PDB entry 6VN7 | electron microscopy, 3.20 A resolution | chains A and B of the 6 polymer chains in the assembly

[Chain A]
Molecule: Guanine nucleotide-binding protein G(s) subunit alpha isoforms short
Source organism: Homo sapiens
UniProtKB: P63092 (GNAS2_HUMAN); residue numbers follow UniProt; this construct covers 1-394
Sequence (394 residues; row label = number of the first residue in the row):
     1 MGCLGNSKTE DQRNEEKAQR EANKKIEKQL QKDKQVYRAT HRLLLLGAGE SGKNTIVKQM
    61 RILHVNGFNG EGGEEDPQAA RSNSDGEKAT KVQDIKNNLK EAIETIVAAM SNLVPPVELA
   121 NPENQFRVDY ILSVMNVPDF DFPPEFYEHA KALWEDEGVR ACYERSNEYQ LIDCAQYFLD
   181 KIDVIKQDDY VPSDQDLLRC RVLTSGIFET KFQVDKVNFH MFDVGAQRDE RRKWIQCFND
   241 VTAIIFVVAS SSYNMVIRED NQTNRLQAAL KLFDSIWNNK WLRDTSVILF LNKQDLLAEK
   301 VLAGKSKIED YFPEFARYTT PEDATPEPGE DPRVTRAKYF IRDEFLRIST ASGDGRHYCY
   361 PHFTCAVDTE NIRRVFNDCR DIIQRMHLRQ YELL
Unresolved in the structure: 1-8, 63-203, 255-260
Construct notes: conflict Asn54 (Ser in P63092), Asp188 (Ala in P63092), Ala226 (Gly in P63092), Ala268 (Glu in P63092), Lys271 (Asn in P63092), Asp274 (Lys in P63092), Lys280 (Arg in P63092), Asp284 (Thr in P63092), Thr285 (Ile in P63092)

[Chain B]
Molecule: Guanine nucleotide-binding protein G(I)/G(S)/G(T) subunit beta-1
Source organism: Homo sapiens
UniProtKB: P62873 (GBB1_HUMAN); numbering as in UniProt (aligned over 2-340)
Sequence (377 residues; row label = number of the first residue in the row; numbers below 1 keep their minus sign (Met-10 is residue -10)):
   -10 MHHHHHHGSL LQSELDQLRQ EAEQLKNQIR DARKACADAT LSQITNNIDP VGRIQMRTRR
    50 TLRGHLAKIY AMHWGTDSRL LVSASQDGKL IIWDSYTTNK VHAIPLRSSW VMTCAYAPSG
   110 NYVACGGLDN ICSIYNLKTR EGNVRVSREL AGHTGYLSCC RFLDDNQIVT SSGDTTCALW
   170 DIETGQQTTT FTGHTGDVMS LSLAPDTRLF VSGACDASAK LWDVREGMCR QTFTGHESDI
   230 NAICFFPNGN AFATGSDDAT CRLFDLRADQ ELMTYSHDNI ICGITSVSFS KSGRLLLAGY
   290 DDFNCNVWDA LKADRAGVLA GHDNRVSCLG VTDDGMAVAT GSWDSFLKIW NGSSGGGGSG
   350 GGGSSGVSGW RLFKKIS
Unresolved in the structure: -10 to 2, 343-366
Construct notes: initiating methionine (-10); expression tag (-9 to 1, 341-366)
Curated features (UniProtKB/Swiss-Prot):
  - modified residue: Ser2 (N-acetylserine), His266 (Phosphohistidine)

[Chain A / chain B interface]
Pairs across the interface (52):
  Glu16(A) - Thr86(B)
  Gln19(A) - Thr86(B)
  Gln19(A) - Asn88(B)
  Asn23(A) - Asn88(B)  hydrogen bond
  Asn23(A) - Lys89(B)  hydrogen bond
  Ile26(A) - Lys89(B)
  Ile26(A) - Val90(B)
  Ile26(A) - His91(B)
  Ile26(A) - Ala92(B)  hydrophobic
  Glu27(A) - Lys89(B)  salt bridge
  Leu30(A) - Gly53(B)
  Leu30(A) - Lys78(B)
  Leu30(A) - Lys89(B)
  Asp33(A) - Lys78(B)  salt bridge
  Lys34(A) - Leu55(B)
  Tyr37(A) - Leu55(B)  hydrophobic
  Tyr37(A) - Ala56(B)
  Tyr37(A) - Asp76(B)
  Gly206(A) - Asp118(B)
  Gly206(A) - Asn119(B)
  Ile207(A) - Trp99(B)  hydrophobic
  Phe222(A) - Trp99(B)  hydrophobic
  Ala226(A) - Asn119(B)
  Ala226(A) - Thr143(B)
  Ala226(A) - Gly144(B)
  Gln227(A) - Leu117(B)  hydrogen bond (side chain-backbone)
  Gln227(A) - Gly144(B)  hydrogen bond (side chain-backbone)
  Gln227(A) - Tyr145(B)
  Arg228(A) - Gly162(B)
  Arg228(A) - Thr164(B)
  Arg228(A) - Asp186(B)  salt bridge
  Glu230(A) - Asp186(B)
  Arg232(A) - Cys204(B)  hydrogen bond (side chain-backbone)
  Arg232(A) - Asp228(B)  salt bridge
  Lys233(A) - Tyr145(B)
  Lys233(A) - Met188(B)
  Lys233(A) - Cys204(B)
  Lys233(A) - Asp228(B)  salt bridge
  Lys233(A) - Asn230(B)  hydrogen bond
  Lys233(A) - Asp246(B)  salt bridge
  Trp234(A) - Leu117(B)  hydrophobic
  Gln236(A) - Lys57(B)  hydrogen bond (backbone-side chain)
  Gln236(A) - Trp332(B)
  Cys237(A) - Lys57(B)
  Cys237(A) - Trp99(B)  hydrogen bond (backbone-side chain)
  Phe238(A) - Trp99(B)
  Phe238(A) - Leu117(B)  hydrophobic
  Asn239(A) - Lys57(B)  hydrogen bond
  Asn239(A) - Trp332(B)
  Trp281(A) - Asp290(B)
  Trp281(A) - Asn313(B)
  Trp281(A) - Arg314(B)
Other interface residues (no listed pair), chain A (26 interface residues in all): Ala22, Asp240
Other interface residues (no listed pair), chain B (40 interface residues in all): Tyr59, Gln75, Asp83, Thr87, Met101, Asp163, Thr184, Gly185, Phe292

[Overview]
Chain A and chain B form an interface of 26 and 40 residues respectively, with 9 hydrogen bonds and 6 salt
bridges. Polar pairs include Glu27(A)-Lys89(B), Asp33(A)-Lys78(B) and Arg228(A)-Asp186(B).
Here chain A is Guanine nucleotide-binding protein G(s) subunit alpha isoforms short and chain B is Guanine
nucleotide-binding protein G(I)/G(S)/G(T) subunit beta-1, both from Homo sapiens. Entry 6VN7 (Cryo-EM
structure of an activated VIP1 receptor-G protein complex) was determined by electron microscopy.
